8EQB - chains B and C of the 12 polymer chains in the assembly; structure by electron microscopy, 6.50 A resolution (low resolution: residue-level contacts below are approximate; hydrogen-bond / salt-bridge calls are withheld).

== Chain B ==
Molecule: Terminal nucleotidyltransferase 5C
Source organism: Homo sapiens
Notes: EC 2.7.7.19
UniProt: Q5VWP2 (TET5C_HUMAN); residues 15-214 here = UniProt positions 15-214
Chain sequence (224 residues; row label = number of the first residue in the row; note: 45 numbers in that range are skipped by the numbering (no residue carries them; nothing is unmodelled there); X marks 19 residues of unknown identity (built as UNK)):
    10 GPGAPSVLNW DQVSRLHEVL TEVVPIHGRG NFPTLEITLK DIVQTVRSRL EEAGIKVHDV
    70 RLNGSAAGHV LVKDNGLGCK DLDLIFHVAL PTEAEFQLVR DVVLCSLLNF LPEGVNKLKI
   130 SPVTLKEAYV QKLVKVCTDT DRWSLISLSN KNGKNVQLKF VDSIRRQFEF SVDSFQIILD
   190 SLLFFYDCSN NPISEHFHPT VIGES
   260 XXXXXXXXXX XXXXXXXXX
Unresolved in the structure: 10-13, 121-130, 161-162, 176-179, 196-206
Construct notes: expression tag (10-14); engineered mutation Gln-166 (Glu in Q5VWP2)
Curated features (UniProtKB/Swiss-Prot):
  - mutagenesis: Asp-90 to Asp-92 (Loss of poly(a) polymerase activity), Lys-144 (K144P: Decreases substantially the interaction with PLK4. Weakens binding to PLK4; when associated with E-230 and E-321. Abolishes the inhibitory effect of TENT5C on the cell viability ...), Cys-146 (C146P: Decreases substantially the interaction with PLK4. Weakens binding to PLK4; when associated with E-230 and E-321)

== Chain C ==
Molecule: Isoform 2 of BRCA2 and CDKN1A-interacting protein
Source organism: Homo sapiens
UniProt: Q9P287-2 (BCCIP_HUMAN); residue numbers follow UniProt; this construct covers 50-90, 102-226, 240-322
Chain sequence (254 residues; numbered 45 to 322; 24 numbers in that range are skipped by the numbering (no residue carries them; nothing is unmodelled there); the number before each row is that of its first residue):
    45 GPGAPDEVID EEVNIEFEAY SLSDNDYDGI KKLLQQLFLK APVNTA
   102 ELTDLLIQQN HIGSVIKQTD VEVFGFISLL NLTERKGTQC VEQIQELVLR FCEKNCEKSM
   162 VEQLDKFLND TTKPVGLLLS ERFINVPPQI ALPMYQQLQK ELAGAHRTNK PCGKCYFYLL
   222 ISKTF
   240 VEAGKNNSAA LMFANAEEEF FYEEQGKPEV LGGPDTRPVP IQHNGGSRGQ VTALVSLKAG
   300 LIQSRSTLSD FQGTFMTVGI ALS
Unresolved in the structure: 45-56, 102-120, 206-213, 240-288
Construct notes: expression tag (45-49)

== Chain B / chain C interface ==
Residue-residue contacts (25; chain B residue first):
  Asp-90(B) / Lys-155(C)
  Asp-92(B) / Lys-155(C)
  Arg-109(B) / Glu-62(C)
  Lys-135(B) / Glu-62(C)
  Lys-135(B) / Tyr-64(C)
  Glu-136(B) / Tyr-64(C)
  Glu-136(B) / Leu-293(C)
  Val-139(B) / Tyr-64(C)
  Gln-140(B) / Glu-62(C)
  Gln-140(B) / Ala-63(C)
  Gln-140(B) / Tyr-64(C)
  Gln-140(B) / Ser-65(C)
  Lys-141(B) / Glu-62(C)
  Leu-142(B) / Glu-60(C)
  Leu-142(B) / Phe-61(C)
  Leu-142(B) / Glu-62(C)
  Val-143(B) / Glu-60(C)
  Val-143(B) / Cys-153(C)
  Lys-144(B) / Asn-58(C)
  Lys-144(B) / Ile-59(C)
  Lys-144(B) / Glu-60(C)
  Val-145(B) / Asn-58(C)
  Cys-146(B) / Val-57(C)
  Cys-146(B) / Asn-58(C)
  Gln-166(B) / Lys-155(C)
Other interface residues (no listed pair), chain B (18 interface residues in all): Glu-102, Gln-106, Thr-147, Asn-164
Other interface residues (no listed pair), chain C (16 interface residues in all): Arg-136, Gln-146, Ala-204, Gly-205

== In short ==
Chain B and chain C form an interface of 18 and 16 residues respectively. From UniProt: 5 mutagenesis sites on
chain B.
Chain B is Terminal nucleotidyltransferase 5C and chain C is Isoform 2 of BRCA2 and CDKN1A-interacting
protein, both from Homo sapiens; the structure, FAM46C/BCCIPalpha/Nanobody complex, was determined by electron
microscopy together with 8EXE and 8EXF from the same study.
